7TQT - chains e and h of the 22 polymer chains in the assembly; structure by electron microscopy, 4.10 A resolution (low resolution: residue-level contacts below are approximate; hydrogen-bond / salt-bridge calls are withheld).

== Chain e ==
Name: VP1
From: Coxsackievirus A21
Notes: EC 3.4.22.29, 3.6.1.15, 3.4.22.28, 2.7.7.48
UniProtKB: Q7T7N6 (Q7T7N6_9ENTO); residues 1-298 here correspond to UniProt positions 582-879 (UniProt number = residue number + 581)
Chain sequence (298 residues; row label = number of the first residue in the row):
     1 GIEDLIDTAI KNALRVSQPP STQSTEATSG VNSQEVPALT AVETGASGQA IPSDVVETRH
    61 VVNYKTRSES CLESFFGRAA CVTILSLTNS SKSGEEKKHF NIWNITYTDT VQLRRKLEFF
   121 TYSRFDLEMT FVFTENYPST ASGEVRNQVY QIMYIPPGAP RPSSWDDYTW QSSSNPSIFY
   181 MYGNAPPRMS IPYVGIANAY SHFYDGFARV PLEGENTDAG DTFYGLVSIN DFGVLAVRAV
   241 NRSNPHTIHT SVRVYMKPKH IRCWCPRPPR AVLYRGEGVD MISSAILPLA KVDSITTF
Not modelled in the structure: 1-16
Differences from the reference sequence: conflict Ala290 (Thr871 in Q7T7N6)

== Chain h ==
Name: VP4
From: Coxsackievirus A21
Notes: EC 3.4.22.29, 3.6.1.15, 3.4.22.28, 2.7.7.48
UniProtKB: Q7T7N6 (Q7T7N6_9ENTO); residue numbers follow UniProt; this construct covers 1-69
Chain sequence (69 residues; each row starts with the number of its first residue):
     1 MGAQVSTQKT GAHENQNVAA NGSTINYTTI NYYKDSASNS ATRQDLSQDP SKFTEPVKDL
    61 MLKTAPALN
Not modelled in the structure: 1

== Interface between chain e and chain h ==
Residue-residue contacts (41):
  Gln18(e) - Asn17(h)
  Gln18(e) - Val18(h)
  Pro19(e) - Gln44(h)
  Pro19(e) - Leu46(h)
  Pro20(e) - Leu46(h)
  Glu35(e) - Thr64(h)
  Val36(e) - Thr64(h)
  Pro37(e) - Lys63(h)
  Thr40(e) - Ala67(h)
  Ala41(e) - Ala67(h)
  Ala41(e) - Leu68(h)
  Thr44(e) - Met61(h)
  Ala46(e) - Thr54(h)
  Ala46(e) - Val57(h)
  Ser47(e) - Thr54(h)
  Gln49(e) - Thr54(h)
  Gln49(e) - Glu55(h)
  Asp54(e) - Lys63(h)
  Tyr64(e) - Asn17(h)
  Thr66(e) - Leu46(h)
  Arg67(e) - Leu46(h)
  Arg67(e) - Gln48(h)
  Ser68(e) - Lys9(h)
  Ser68(e) - Gln44(h)
  Ser68(e) - Leu46(h)
  Cys71(e) - Asp45(h)
  Cys71(e) - Leu46(h)
  Glu73(e) - Ala41(h)
  Glu73(e) - Thr42(h)
  Asp126(e) - Ala37(h)
  Ser190(e) - Ala37(h)
  Ser190(e) - Ser38(h)
  Pro192(e) - Ala37(h)
  Lys259(e) - Ala37(h)
  Lys259(e) - Ser38(h)
  Lys259(e) - Asn39(h)
  His260(e) - Ser36(h)
  His260(e) - Asn39(h)
  His260(e) - Ser40(h)
  His260(e) - Thr42(h)
  Pro266(e) - Phe53(h)
Interface residues without a listed pair, chain e (26 interface residues in all): Gly45

== In short ==
26 residues of chain e face 23 of chain h across their interface.
Here chain e is VP1 and chain h is VP4, both from Coxsackievirus A21. Entry 7TQT (Coxsackievirus A21 capsid
subdomain in complex with mouse polyclonal antibody pAbC-5) was determined by electron microscopy, deposited
together with 7TQS and 7TQU.
